PDB entry 8UJA | X-ray diffraction, 6.00 A resolution (low resolution: residue-level contacts below are approximate; hydrogen-bond / salt-bridge calls are withheld) | chains B and F of the 8 polymer chains in the assembly

[Chain B (and F)]
Protein: T33-fn10: engineered enoyl-CoA hydratase/isomerase
Source organism: Novosphingobium aromaticivorans DSM 12444
Notes: chain F of this document is another copy of the same molecule, construct and numbering; everything in this record applies to it too
Reference sequence: A4XEF6 (A4XEF6_NOVAD); residues 9-257 here correspond to UniProt positions 1-249 (UniProt number = residue number - 8)
Sequence (258 residues; each row starts with the number of its first residue; numbering starts at 0):
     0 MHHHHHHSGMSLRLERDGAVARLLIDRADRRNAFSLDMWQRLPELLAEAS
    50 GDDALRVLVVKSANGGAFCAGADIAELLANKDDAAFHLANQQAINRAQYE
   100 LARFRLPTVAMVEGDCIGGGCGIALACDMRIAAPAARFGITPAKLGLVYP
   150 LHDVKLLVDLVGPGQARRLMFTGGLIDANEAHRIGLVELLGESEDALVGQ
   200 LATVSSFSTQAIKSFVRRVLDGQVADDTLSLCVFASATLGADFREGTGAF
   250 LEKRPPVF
Not modelled in the structure: 0-8
Sequence notes: initiating methionine (0); expression tag (1-8); engineered mutation Leu87 (Ala79 in A4XEF6), Thr227 (Ala219 in A4XEF6), Leu228 (Asp220 in A4XEF6), Cys231 (Arg223 in A4XEF6), Thr237 (Phe229 in A4XEF6), Leu238 (Glu230 in A4XEF6)

[How chain B and chain F interact]
Pairs across the interface (78):
  Pro106(B) - Phe170(F)
  Cys126(B) - Arg166(F)
  Asp127(B) - Gly163(F)
  Asp127(B) - Arg166(F)
  Met128(B) - Gly163(F)
  Met128(B) - Arg166(F)
  Met128(B) - Arg167(F)
  Asp158(B) - Pro162(F)
  His181(B) - Arg182(F)
  Glu187(B) - Gly163(F)
  Glu187(B) - Gln164(F)
  Glu187(B) - Arg182(F)
  Leu188(B) - Arg167(F)
  Leu196(B) - Thr171(F)
  Gln199(B) - Thr171(F)
  Leu200(B) - Phe170(F)
  Leu200(B) - Thr171(F)
  Val203(B) - Ala142(F)
  Val203(B) - Phe170(F)
  Val203(B) - Thr171(F)
  Ser204(B) - Ala142(F)
  Ser204(B) - Gly145(F)
  Phe206(B) - Gly145(F)
  Phe206(B) - Val147(F)
  Ser207(B) - Pro141(F)
  Ser207(B) - Ala142(F)
  Ser207(B) - Gly145(F)
  Ser207(B) - Leu146(F)
  Thr208(B) - Phe170(F)
  Ala210(B) - Val147(F)
  Ile211(B) - Met169(F)
  Lys212(B) - Phe170(F)
  Phe214(B) - Val147(F)
  Phe214(B) - Tyr148(F)
  Phe214(B) - Leu150(F)
  Phe214(B) - Val153(F)
  Val215(B) - Val153(F)
  Val215(B) - Pro162(F)
  Val215(B) - Met169(F)
  Arg217(B) - Leu150(F)
  Val218(B) - Lys154(F)
  Leu219(B) - Pro162(F)
  Gln222(B) - Leu150(F)
  Gln222(B) - Lys154(F)
  Val223(B) - Lys154(F)
  Val223(B) - Leu219(F)
  Val223(B) - Asp220(F)
  Asp225(B) - Leu150(F)
  Asp225(B) - His151(F)
  Ser229(B) - Leu150(F)
  Leu230(B) - Gln90(F)
  Leu230(B) - Asn94(F)
  Phe233(B) - Gln90(F)
  Phe233(B) - Val147(F)
  Phe233(B) - Tyr148(F)
  Phe233(B) - Pro149(F)
  Ala234(B) - Gln90(F)
  Ala236(B) - Val147(F)
  Thr237(B) - His86(F)
  Asp241(B) - Leu144(F)
  Asp241(B) - Gly145(F)
  Phe242(B) - Lys80(F)
  Phe242(B) - His86(F)
  Phe242(B) - Leu144(F)
  Phe242(B) - Gly145(F)
  Phe242(B) - Leu146(F)
  Gly245(B) - Leu144(F)
  Thr246(B) - Leu77(F)
  Thr246(B) - Lys80(F)
  Phe249(B) - Ile73(F)
  Phe249(B) - Leu77(F)
  Leu250(B) - Leu77(F)
  Leu250(B) - Lys80(F)
  Pro255(B) - Lys143(F)
  Phe257(B) - Ala142(F)
  Phe257(B) - Lys143(F)
  Phe257(B) - Leu144(F)
  Phe257(B) - Gly145(F)
Other interface residues (no listed pair), chain B (44 interface residues in all): Leu159, Arg216, Ala224
Other interface residues (no listed pair), chain F (33 interface residues in all): Leu76, Val157, Gly161

[Summary]
Chain B and chain F form an interface of 44 and 33 residues respectively.
Chain B and chain F are both T33-fn10: engineered enoyl-CoA hydratase/isomerase (Novosphingobium
aromaticivorans DSM 12444); the structure, T33-fn10 - Designed Tetrahedral Protein Cage Using Fragment-based
Hydrogen Bond Networks, was determined by X-ray diffraction together with 8UF0, 8UI2, 8UKM, 8UMP, 8UMR and
8UN1 from the same study.
